PDB entry 5S4R | X-ray diffraction, 2.35 A resolution | chains B and E of the 6 polymer chains in the assembly

# Chain B
Molecule: Tubulin beta-2B chain
Organism: Bos taurus
UniProtKB: Q6B856 (TBB2B_BOVIN); the author numbering skips numbers that UniProt does not, so the offset changes along the chain: 1-42 = UniProt 1-42; 45-360 = UniProt 43-358; 369-455 = UniProt 359-445
Amino-acid sequence (445 residues; each row starts with the number of its first residue; note: 10 numbers in that range are skipped by the numbering (no residue carries them; nothing is unmodelled there)):
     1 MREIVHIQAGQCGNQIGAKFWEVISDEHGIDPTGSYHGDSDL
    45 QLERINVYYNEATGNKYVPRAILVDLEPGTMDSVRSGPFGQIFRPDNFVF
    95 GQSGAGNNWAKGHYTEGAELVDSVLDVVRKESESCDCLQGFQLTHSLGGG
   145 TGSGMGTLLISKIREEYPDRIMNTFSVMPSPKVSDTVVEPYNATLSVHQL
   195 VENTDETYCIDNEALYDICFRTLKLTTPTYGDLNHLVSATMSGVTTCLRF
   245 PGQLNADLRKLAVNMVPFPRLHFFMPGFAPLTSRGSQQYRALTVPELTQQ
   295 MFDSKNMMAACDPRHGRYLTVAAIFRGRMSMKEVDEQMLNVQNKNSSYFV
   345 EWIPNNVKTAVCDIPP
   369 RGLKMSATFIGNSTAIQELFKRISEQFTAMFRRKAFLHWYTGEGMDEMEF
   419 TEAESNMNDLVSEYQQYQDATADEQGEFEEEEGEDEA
Unresolved in the structure: 279-280, 438-455
Ion coordination: Mg2+: Gln11 (together with GDP); Ca2+ near Glu113 (its only coordinating residue here)
Ligand contacts:
  - GDP (guanosine-5'-diphosphate): Gly10, Gln11, Cys12, Gln15, Ile16, Asp69, Ala99, Asn101, Ser140, Gly142, Gly143, Gly144, Thr145, Gly146, Ser147, Val171, Pro173, Val177, Asp179, Glu183, Asn206, Leu209, Tyr224, Leu227, Asn228
  - NW7 (3-ethyl-5-methyl-N-(5-methyl-1,2-oxazol-3-yl)-1,2-oxazole-4-carboxamide), molecule 1: Tyr52, Gln136, Asn167, Phe169, Glu200, Tyr202, Val238, Thr239, Cys241, Leu242, Leu252, Leu255, Met259, Ala316, Ile318, Ile378
  - NW7, molecule 2: Lys176, Val177, Ser178, Asp179, Tyr210, Pro222, Thr223, Tyr224, Leu227
  - NW7, molecule 3: Cys241, Gln247, Leu248, Asn249, Ala250, Lys254, Leu255, Asn258, Met259, Thr314, Val315, Ala316, Ala317, Asn350, Val351, Lys352, Thr353, Ala354
UniProt features mapped onto this chain:
  - motif: Met1 to Ile4 (MREI motif)
  - binding site (GTP): Gln11, Glu71, Ser140, Gly144, Thr145, Gly146, Asn206, Asn228
  - binding site (Mg(2+)): Glu71
  - modified residue: Ser40 (Phosphoserine), Thr57 (Phosphothreonine), Lys60 (N6-acetyllysine), Ser174 (Phosphoserine), Thr287 (Phosphothreonine), Thr292 (Phosphothreonine), Arg320 (Omega-N-methylarginine), Glu448 (5-glutamyl polyglutamate)
  - cross-link (Glycyl lysine isopeptide (Lys-Gly)): Lys60 (interchain with G-Cter in ubiquitin), Lys326 (interchain with G-Cter in ubiquitin)

# Chain E
Molecule: Stathmin-4
Organism: Rattus norvegicus
UniProtKB: P63043 (STMN4_RAT); residues 5-145 here correspond to UniProt positions 49-189 (UniProt number = residue number + 44)
Amino-acid sequence (143 residues; numbered 3 to 145; the number before each row is that of its first residue):
     3 MADMEVIELNKCTSGQSFEVILKPPSFDGVPEFNASLPRRRDPSLEEIQK
    53 KLEAAEERRKYQEAELLKHLAEKREHEREVIQKAIEENNNFIKMAKEKLA
   103 QKMESNKENREAHLAAMLERLQEKDKHAEEVRKNKELKEEASR
Unresolved in the structure: 3-5, 29-43, 144-145
Construct notes: initiating methionine (3); expression tag (4)
UniProt features mapped onto this chain:
  - modified residue: Ser46 (Phosphoserine)

# How chain B and chain E interact
Contacting residue pairs (25):
  His107(B) with Lys75(E), hydrogen bond
  Tyr108(B) with His78(E), hydrogen bond; Glu79(E); Val82(E), hydrophobic; Ile83(E)
  Leu152(B) with Glu79(E)
  Ser155(B) with Leu72(E); Lys75(E); Arg76(E), hydrogen bond
  Lys156(B) with Arg76(E); Glu79(E), salt bridge
  Arg158(B) with Leu68(E)
  Glu159(B) with Leu72(E); Arg76(E), salt bridge
  Pro162(B) with Glu65(E)
  Gln193(B) with Lys75(E)
  Glu196(B) with His71(E), salt bridge
  Thr409(B) with Glu89(E)
  Glu411(B) with Val82(E); Ala86(E)
  Gly412(B) with Val82(E); Lys85(E); Ala86(E)
  Met413(B) with Val82(E)
  Glu417(B) with His78(E), salt bridge
Interface residues without a listed pair, chain B (17 interface residues in all): Thr109, Gly410
Interface residues without a listed pair, chain E (14 interface residues in all): Leu69

# Overview
The interface between chain B and chain E involves 17 residues on one side and 14 on the other; the contacts
include 3 hydrogen bonds and 4 salt bridges. Polar pairs include Lys156(B)-Glu79(E), Glu159(B)-Arg76(E) and
Glu196(B)-His71(E).
Here chain B is Tubulin beta-2B chain (Bos taurus) and chain E is Stathmin-4 (Rattus norvegicus). Entry 5S4R
(Tubulin-Z117233350-complex) was determined by X-ray diffraction, deposited together with 5S4L, 5S4M, 5S4N,
5S4O, 5S4P, 5S4Q and 52 further entries.
